Entry 8BVH (electron microscopy, 3.60 A resolution); this record covers chains A and B of the 23 polymer chains in the assembly.

== Chain A ==
Molecule: amiE
Sequence (108 nucleotides; each row starts with the number of its first residue; note: 34 numbers in that range are skipped by the numbering (no residue carries them; nothing is unmodelled there); a row labelled like 16A-16Z holds insertion residues (16A, then the next letters in order); numbers below 1 keep their minus sign (U-13 is residue -13)):
   -13 UUUUUUCGUC CCGAAAAAAU AACAACAAGA
16A-16Z GGUGAUAUCCAUGCGUCACGGCGAUA
17A-17B UU
    19 NNNN
    30 NNNN
    45 UCCAGCAGCA ACGACACCG
63A-63Q UCGGAGUGGCGGUGGUC
    78 AACUAC
Not modelled in the structure: -13 to 0, 16A-16Z, 17A-17B, 63A-63Q

== Chain B ==
Molecule: Catabolite repression control protein
Source organism: Pseudomonas aeruginosa
Notes: EC 3.1.11.2
UniProt: Q51380 (Q51380_PSEAI); residue numbers follow UniProt; this construct covers 1-259
Sequence (262 residues; numbered -2 to 259; the number before each row is that of its first residue; numbers below 1 keep their minus sign (Gly-2 is residue -2)):
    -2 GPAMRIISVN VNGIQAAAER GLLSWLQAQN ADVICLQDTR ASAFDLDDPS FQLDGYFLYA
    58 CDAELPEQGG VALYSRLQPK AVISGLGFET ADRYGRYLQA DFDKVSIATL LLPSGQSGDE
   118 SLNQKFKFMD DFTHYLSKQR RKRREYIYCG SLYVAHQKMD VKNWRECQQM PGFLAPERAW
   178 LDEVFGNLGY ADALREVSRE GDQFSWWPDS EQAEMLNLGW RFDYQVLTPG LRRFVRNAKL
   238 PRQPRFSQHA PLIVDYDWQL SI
Construct notes: expression tag (-2 to 0)
Cystine bridges: Cys32-Cys146
From the paper describing this entry:
  - binding site for amiE (chain A): Lys77, Lys135, Lys139, Arg140, Arg141

== Interface between chain A and chain B ==
Contacting residue pairs (13):
  G52(A) - Lys135(B)  salt bridge to the phosphate
  G52(A) - Arg138(B)  sugar contact
  C53(A) - Arg138(B)  salt bridge to the phosphate
  C53(A) - Lys139(B)  base contact
  C53(A) - Arg140(B)  hydrogen bond to the base
  A54(A) - Lys77(B)  sugar contact
  A54(A) - Ala78(B)  base contact
  A54(A) - Asp98(B)  hydrogen bond to the sugar
  A54(A) - Arg141(B)  sugar contact
  A55(A) - Lys77(B)  hydrogen bond to the base
  A55(A) - Arg141(B)  salt bridge to the phosphate
  C56(A) - Arg140(B)  salt bridge to the phosphate
  G57(A) - Arg140(B)  salt bridge to the phosphate
Other interface residues (no listed pair), chain A (7 interface residues in all): A51
Other interface residues (no listed pair), chain B (9 interface residues in all): Ile80

== In short ==
7 residues of chain A and 9 residues of chain B are in contact; the contacts include 3 hydrogen bonds and 5
salt bridges. Polar contacts include C53(A)-Arg140(B), A55(A)-Lys77(B) and A54(A)-Asp98(B). The paper reports
a binding site for amiE (chain A) at Lys77(B), Lys135(B) and Lys139(B) among others.
Chain A is amiE and chain B is Catabolite repression control protein (Pseudomonas aeruginosa); the structure,
Cryo-EM structure of the Hfq-Crc-amiE translation repression assembly, was determined by electron microscopy,
deposited together with 8BVJ and 8BVM.
